Entry 3SDY (X-ray diffraction, 2.85 A resolution); this record covers chains B and L of the 4 polymer chains in the assembly.

== Chain B ==
Molecule: Hemagglutinin HA2 chain
Source organism: Influenza A virus
Reference sequence: Q91MA7 (HEMA_I68A4); residues 1-176 here correspond to UniProt positions 346-521 (UniProt number = residue number + 345)
Amino-acid sequence (176 residues; each row starts with the number of its first residue):
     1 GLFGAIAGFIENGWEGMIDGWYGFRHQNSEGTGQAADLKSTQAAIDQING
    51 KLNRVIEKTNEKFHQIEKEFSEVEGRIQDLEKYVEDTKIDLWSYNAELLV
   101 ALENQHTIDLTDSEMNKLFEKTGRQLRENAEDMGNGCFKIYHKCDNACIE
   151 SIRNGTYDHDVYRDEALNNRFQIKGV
Not modelled in the structure: 173-176
Disulfides: Cys144-Cys148
Covalently attached groups: glycan linked to Asn154
From the paper describing this entry:
  - mutagenesis - E15Q (10-fold), Q34R (100-fold), Q34T (10-fold): decreased binding to CR8020

== Chain L ==
Molecule: Antibody CR8020, Light Chain
Source organism: Homo sapiens
Notes: antibody fragment or engineered binder
Amino-acid sequence (216 residues; row label = number of the first residue in the row; numbering starts at 0):
     0 QEIVMTQSPGTLSLSPGERATLSCRASQ
   27A S
    28 VSMNYLAWFQQKPGQAPRLLIYGASRRATGIPDRISGSGSGTDFTLTISR
    78 LEPADFAVYYCQQYGTSPRTFGQGAKVEIKRTVAAPSVFIFPPSDEQLKS
   128 GTASVVCLLNNFYPREAKVQWKVDNALQSGNSQESVTEQDSKDSTYSLSS
   178 TLTLSKADYEKHKVYACEVTHQGLSSPVTKSFNRGEC
Not modelled in the structure: 0
Disulfides: Cys23-Cys88, Cys134-Cys194

== How chain B and chain L interact ==
Pairs across the interface (7):
  Asp19(B) - Tyr49(L)
  Asp19(B) - Arg53(L)  hydrogen bond (backbone-side chain)
  Ala35(B) - Tyr32(L)
  Leu38(B) - Arg53(L)
  Glu150(B) - Met30(L)
  Arg153(B) - Met30(L)
  Arg153(B) - Tyr32(L)
From the paper, about this interface:
  - pairs named by the authors: Asp19(B)-Arg53(L)
  - epitope / paratope residues, chain B: Asp19(B), Leu38(B)
  - epitope / paratope residues, chain L: Arg53(L)

== Overview ==
5 residues of chain B face 4 of chain L across their interface; the contacts include 1 hydrogen bond. Its one
hydrogen-bonded contact is Asp19(B)-Arg53(L). The authors report a contact between Asp19(B) and Arg53(L). The
paper reports that E15Q, Q34R and Q34T of chain B reduce binding to CR8020; epitope/paratope residues
Asp19(B), Leu38(B) and Arg53(L).
Here chain B is Hemagglutinin HA2 chain (Influenza A virus) and chain L is Antibody CR8020, Light Chain (Homo
sapiens). Entry 3SDY (Crystal Structure of Broadly Neutralizing Antibody CR8020 Bound to the Influenza A H3
Hemagglutinin) was determined by X-ray diffraction.
